7LZ8 - chains C and D of the 6 polymer chains in the assembly; structure by X-ray diffraction, 2.92 A resolution.

# Chain C
Name: Tubulin alpha-1B chain
Organism: Sus scrofa
Reference sequence: Q2XVP4 (TBA1B_PIG); numbering as in UniProt (aligned over 1-450)
Chain sequence (450 residues; numbered 1 to 450; the number before each row is that of its first residue):
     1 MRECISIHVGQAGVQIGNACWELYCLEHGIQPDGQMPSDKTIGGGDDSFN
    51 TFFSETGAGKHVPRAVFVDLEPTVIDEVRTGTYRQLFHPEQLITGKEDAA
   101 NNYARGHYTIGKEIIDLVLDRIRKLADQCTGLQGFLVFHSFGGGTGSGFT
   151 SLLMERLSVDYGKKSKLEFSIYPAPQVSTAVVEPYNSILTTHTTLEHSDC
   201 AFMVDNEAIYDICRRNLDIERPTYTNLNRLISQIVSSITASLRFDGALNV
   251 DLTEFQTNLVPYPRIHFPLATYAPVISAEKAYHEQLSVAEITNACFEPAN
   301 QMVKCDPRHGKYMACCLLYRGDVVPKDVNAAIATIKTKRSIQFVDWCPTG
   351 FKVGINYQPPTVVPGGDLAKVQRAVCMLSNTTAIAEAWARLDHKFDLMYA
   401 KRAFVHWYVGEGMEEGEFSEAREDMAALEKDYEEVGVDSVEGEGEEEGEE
Unresolved in the structure: 246-247, 441-450
Swiss-Prot annotation at these positions:
  - motif: Met1 to Cys4 (MREC motif)
  - active site: Glu254
  - binding site (GTP): Gly10, Gln11, Ala12, Gln15, Glu71, Ala99, Ser140, Gly143, Gly144, Thr145, Gly146, Thr179, Glu183, Asn206, Tyr224, Asn228, Leu252
  - binding site (Mg(2+)): Glu71
  - modified residue: Lys40 (N6,N6,N6-trimethyllysine), Ser48 (Phosphoserine), Ser232 (Phosphoserine), Tyr282 (3'-nitrotyrosine), Arg339 (Omega-N-methylarginine), Ser439 (Phosphoserine), Glu443 (5-glutamyl polyglutamate), Glu445 (5-glutamyl polyglutamate)
  - cross-link (Glycyl lysine isopeptide (Lys-Gly)): Lys326 (interchain with G-Cter in ubiquitin), Lys370 (interchain with G-Cter in ubiquitin)
Ion coordination: Ca2+ site 1: Asp39, Thr41, Gly44, Glu55; Ca2+ site 2 near Asp199 (its only coordinating residue here)
Small-molecule neighbours:
  - GTP (guanosine-5'-triphosphate): Gly10, Gln11, Ala12, Gln15, Ile16, Asp69, Asp98, Ala99, Ala100, Asn101, Ser140, Gly142, Gly143, Gly144, Thr145, Gly146, Ile171, Pro173, Val177, Ser178, Thr179, Glu183, Asn206, Tyr224, Leu227, Asn228, Ile231
  - YJ4 (4-[2-(ethylamino)pyrido[3,2-d]pyrimidin-4-yl]-7-methoxy-3,4-dihydroquinoxalin-2(1H)-one): Asn101, Thr179, Val181

# Chain D
Name: Tubulin beta-2B chain
Organism: Sus scrofa
Reference sequence: A0A287AGU7 (A0A287AGU7_PIG); numbering as in UniProt (aligned over 1-445)
Chain sequence (445 residues; numbered 1 to 445; the number before each row is that of its first residue):
     1 MREIVHIQAGQCGNQIGAKFWEVISDEHGIDPTGSYHGDSDLQLERINVY
    51 YNEATGNKYVPRAILVDLEPGTMDSVRSGPFGQIFRPDNFVFGQSGAGNN
   101 WAKGHYTEGAELVDSVLDVVRKESESCDCLQGFQLTHSLGGGTGSGMGTL
   151 LISKIREEYPDRIMNTFSVMPSPKVSDTVVEPYNATLSVHQLVENTDETY
   201 CIDNEALYDICFRTLKLTTPTYGDLNHLVSATMSGVTTCLRFPGQLNADL
   251 RKLAVNMVPFPRLHFFMPGFAPLTSRGSQQYRALTVPELTQQMFDSKNMM
   301 AACDPRHGRYLTVAAIFRGRMSMKEVDEQMLNVQNKNSSYFVEWIPNNVK
   351 TAVCDIPPRGLKMSATFIGNSTAIQELFKRISEQFTAMFRRKAFLHWYTG
   401 EGMDEMEFTEAESNMNDLVSEYQQYQDATADEQGEFEEEEGEDEA
Unresolved in the structure: 1, 54-56, 274-283, 432-445
Small-molecule neighbours:
  - GTP (guanosine-5'-triphosphate): Gly10, Gln11, Cys12, Gln15, Ile16, Asp67, Gly96, Ala97, Gly98, Asn99, Ser138, Gly140, Gly141, Gly142, Thr143, Gly144, Ser145, Val169, Pro171, Val175, Ser176, Glu181, Asn204, Leu207, Tyr222, Leu225, Asn226
  - YJ4 (4-[2-(ethylamino)pyrido[3,2-d]pyrimidin-4-yl]-7-methoxy-3,4-dihydroquinoxalin-2(1H)-one): Val236, Cys239, Leu240, Leu246, Ala248, Asp249, Leu250, Lys252, Leu253, Asn256, Met257, Thr312, Val313, Ala314, Ala315, Ile316, Asn348, Lys350, Thr351, Ala352

# Chain C / chain D interface
Contacting residue pairs - 51 pairs, chain C then chain D:
  Glu71(C) with Asn247(D), hydrogen bond
  Lys96(C) with Asp128(D), salt bridge
  Glu97(C) with Arg2(D), salt bridge; Arg251(D), salt bridge
  Asp98(C) with Lys252(D), salt bridge
  Ala100(C) with Arg251(D); Lys252(D); Val255(D)
  Asn101(C) with Lys252(D); Asn256(D), hydrogen bond
  Arg105(C) with Arg251(D)
  Pro175(C) with Asn347(D)
  Ser178(C) with Lys350(D), hydrogen bond (backbone-side chain)
  Ala180(C) with Asn256(D)
  Val181(C) with Asn256(D), hydrogen bond (backbone-side chain); Ile345(D), hydrophobic; Pro346(D); Asn347(D)
  Arg214(C) with Lys324(D)
  Glu220(C) with Lys324(D)
  Arg221(C) with Met323(D), hydrogen bond; Asp327(D), salt bridge
  Tyr224(C) with Gln245(D)
  Lys394(C) with Pro346(D); Asn347(D)
  Leu397(C) with Glu343(D); Trp344(D); Pro346(D), hydrophobic; Ala430(D), hydrophobic
  Met398(C) with Trp344(D); Pro346(D)
  Lys401(C) with Phe260(D); Trp344(D); Ala428(D); Thr429(D), hydrogen bond (side chain-backbone); Ala430(D)
  Arg402(C) with Phe260(D)
  Ala403(C) with Pro259(D); Phe260(D), hydrophobic
  Phe404(C) with Val255(D); Asn256(D); Val258(D); Pro259(D), hydrogen bond (backbone-backbone); Ile345(D), hydrophobic
  His406(C) with Val258(D), hydrogen bond (side chain-backbone); Pro259(D), hydrogen bond (side chain-backbone); Phe260(D); Pro261(D)
  Trp407(C) with Ala254(D), hydrogen bond (side chain-backbone); Val255(D); Val258(D), hydrogen bond (side chain-backbone)
Other interface residues (no listed pair), chain C (27 interface residues in all): Thr73, Thr179, Val182
Other interface residues (no listed pair), chain D (33 interface residues in all): Arg46, Cys129, Arg162, Asp197, Asp249, Thr312, Asn348, Tyr425

# In short
The interface between chain C and chain D involves 27 residues on one side and 33 on the other; the contacts
include 11 hydrogen bonds and 5 salt bridges. Polar contacts include Lys96(C)-Asp128(D), Glu97(C)-Arg2(D) and
Glu97(C)-Arg251(D).
Here chain C is Tubulin alpha-1B chain and chain D is Tubulin beta-2B chain, both from Sus scrofa. Entry 7LZ8
(Tubulin-RB3_SLD-TTL in complex with compound 5t) was determined by X-ray diffraction (same publication as
6X1C, 6X1E, 6X1F and 7LZ7).
